9B2T - chains J and D of the 11 polymer chains in the assembly; structure by electron microscopy, 2.99 A resolution.

# Chain J
Molecule: 601 DNA
From: synthetic construct
Sequence (185 nucleotides; row label = number of the first residue in the row; numbers below 1 keep their minus sign (DG-92 is residue -92)):
   -92 GTCGCTGTTC GCGACCGGCA ATCGATGTAT ATATCTGACA CGTGCCTGGA GACTAGGGAG
   -32 TAATCCCCTT GGCGGTTAAA ACGCGGGGGA CAGCGCGTAC GTGCGTTTAA GCGGTGCTAG
    28 AGCTGTCTAC GACCAATTGA GCGGCCTCGG CACCGGGATT CTGATGGGCG GCCGCGTATA
    88 GGGTC
Disordered / not traced: -92 to -79, 79-92

# Chain D
Molecule: Histone H2B 1.1
From: Xenopus laevis
UniProtKB: P02281 (H2B11_XENLA); residues 1-122 here correspond to UniProt positions 5-126 (UniProt number = residue number + 4)
Amino-acid sequence (123 residues; numbered 0 to 122; the number before each row is that of its first residue; numbering starts at 0):
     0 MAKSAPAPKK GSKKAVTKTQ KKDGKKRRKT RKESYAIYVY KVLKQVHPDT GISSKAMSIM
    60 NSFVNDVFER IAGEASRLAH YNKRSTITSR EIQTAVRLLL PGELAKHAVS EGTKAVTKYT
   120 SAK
Disordered / not traced: 0-25
Construct notes: initiating methionine (0); engineered mutation Thr29 (Ser33 in P02281)
Curated features (UniProtKB/Swiss-Prot):
  - modified residue: Lys2 (N6-acetyllysine), Lys9 (N6-acetyllysine), Ser11 (Phosphoserine), Lys12 (N6-acetyllysine), Lys17 (N6-acetyllysine)
  - glycosylation: Ser109 (O-linked (GlcNAc) serine)
  - cross-link: Lys117 (Glycyl lysine isopeptide (Lys-Gly) (interchain with G-Cter in ubiquitin))

# How chain J and chain D interact
Residue-residue contacts (12):
  DG48(J) - Tyr37(D)  hydrogen bond to the phosphate
  DC49(J) - Arg30(D)  phosphate contact
  DC49(J) - Lys31(D)  sugar contact
  DC49(J) - Glu32(D)  sugar contact
  DC49(J) - Ser33(D)  phosphate contact
  DC49(J) - Ile36(D)  phosphate contact
  DG50(J) - Arg27(D)  hydrogen bond to the base
  DG50(J) - Lys28(D)  phosphate contact
  DG50(J) - Arg30(D)  phosphate contact
  DG50(J) - Lys31(D)  salt bridge to the phosphate
  DG51(J) - Arg27(D)  sugar contact
  DG51(J) - Lys28(D)  salt bridge to the phosphate
Also at the interface, not in a pair above, chain D (10 interface residues in all): Arg26, Thr29

# Summary
4 residues of chain J face 10 of chain D across their interface, with 2 hydrogen bonds and 2 salt bridges.
Polar pairs include DG50(J)-Arg27(D), DG48(J)-Tyr37(D) and DG50(J)-Lys31(D).
Here chain J is 601 DNA (synthetic construct) and chain D is Histone H2B 1.1 (Xenopus laevis). Entry 9B2T
(Haspin bound to nucleosome in position 2) was determined by electron microscopy, deposited together with 9B2S
and 9B2U.
